PDB entry 3QPY | X-ray diffraction, 1.95 A resolution | chains A and D of the 4 polymer chains in the assembly

[Chain A (and D)]
Name: 2-dehydro-3-deoxyphosphooctonate aldolase
Organism: Neisseria meningitidis
Notes: EC 2.5.1.55; chain D of this document is another copy of the same molecule, construct and numbering; everything in this record applies to it too
Reference sequence: Q9JZ55 (KDSA_NEIMB); residue numbers follow UniProt; this construct covers 1-280
Sequence (280 residues; each row starts with the number of its first residue):
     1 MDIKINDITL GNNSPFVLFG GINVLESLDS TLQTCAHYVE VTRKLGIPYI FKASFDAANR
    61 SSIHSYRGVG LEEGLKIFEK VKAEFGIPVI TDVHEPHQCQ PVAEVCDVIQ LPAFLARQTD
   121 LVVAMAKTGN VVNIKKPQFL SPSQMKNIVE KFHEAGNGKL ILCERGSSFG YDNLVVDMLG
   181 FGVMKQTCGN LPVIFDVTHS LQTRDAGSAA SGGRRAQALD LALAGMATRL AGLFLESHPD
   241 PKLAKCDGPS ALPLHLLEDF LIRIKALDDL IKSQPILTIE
Not modelled in the structure: 203-212, 238-253, 277-280 (chain D: 204-214, 238-253, 277-280)
Construct notes: engineered mutation Ala57 (Lys in Q9JZ55)

[How chain A and chain D interact]
Pairs across the interface (6):
  Phe169(A) - Gly170(D)
  Phe169(A) - Tyr171(D)  hydrophobic
  Gly170(A) - Phe169(D)
  Gly170(A) - Gly170(D)
  Tyr171(A) - Phe169(D)  hydrophobic
  Asn173(A) - Tyr171(D)
Other interface residues (no listed pair), chain D (4 interface residues in all): Asn173

[In short]
Chain A and chain D each contribute 4 residues to their interface.
Both chains are 2-dehydro-3-deoxyphosphooctonate aldolase (Neisseria meningitidis). Entry 3QPY (Crystal
structure of a mutant (K57A) of 3-deoxy-D-manno-octulosonate 8-phosphate synthase (KDO8PS) from Neisseria
meningitidis) was determined by X-ray diffraction, deposited together with 3QPZ, 3QQ0 and 3QQ1.
